8BX0 - chains A and B; structure by X-ray diffraction, 1.60 A resolution.

[Chain A]
Name: 14-3-3 protein sigma
Source organism: Homo sapiens
Reference sequence: P31947 (1433S_HUMAN); residue numbers follow UniProt; this construct covers 1-231
Amino-acid sequence (236 residues; each row starts with the number of its first residue; numbers below 1 keep their minus sign (Gly-4 is residue -4)):
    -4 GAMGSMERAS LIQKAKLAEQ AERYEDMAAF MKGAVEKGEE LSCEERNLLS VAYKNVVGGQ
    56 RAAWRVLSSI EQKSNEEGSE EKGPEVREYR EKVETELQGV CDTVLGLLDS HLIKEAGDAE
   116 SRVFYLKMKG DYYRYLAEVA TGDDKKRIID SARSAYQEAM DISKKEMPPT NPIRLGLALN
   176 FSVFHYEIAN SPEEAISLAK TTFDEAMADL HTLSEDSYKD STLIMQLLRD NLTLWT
Differences from the reference sequence: expression tag (-4 to 0)
Small-molecule neighbours: S2U (N-[3-(5-carbamimidoylthiophen-3-yl)phenyl]-2-(4-methoxyphenoxy)-2-methyl-propanamide): Glu14, Glu39, Asn42, Leu43, Val46, Phe119, Lys122, Pro167, Ile168, Gly171, Leu218, Ile219
Swiss-Prot annotation at these positions:
  - site (Interaction with phosphoserine on interacting protein): Arg56, Arg129
  - modified residue (Phosphoserine): Ser5, Ser74
From the paper describing this entry:
  - binding site for S2U: Lys122

[Chain B]
Name: ERalpha peptide
Amino-acid sequence (5 residues; row label = number of the first residue in the row):
   591 FPATV
Modified residues: Thr594 (phosphothreonine; TPO)

[Interface between chain A and chain B]
Residue-residue contacts (18):
  Arg56(A) - Thr594(B)
  Lys122(A) - Val595(B)  hydrogen bond (side chain-backbone)
  Arg129(A) - Thr594(B)
  Tyr130(A) - Thr594(B)
  Gly171(A) - Val595(B)
  Leu174(A) - Ala593(B)
  Leu174(A) - Thr594(B)
  Leu174(A) - Val595(B)  hydrophobic
  Asn175(A) - Thr594(B)
  Asn175(A) - Val595(B)  hydrogen bond (side chain-backbone)
  Val178(A) - Pro592(B)  hydrophobic
  Val178(A) - Ala593(B)
  Val178(A) - Thr594(B)
  Glu182(A) - Pro592(B)
  Leu222(A) - Val595(B)  hydrophobic
  Asn226(A) - Pro592(B)
  Asn226(A) - Ala593(B)  hydrogen bond (side chain-backbone)
  Trp230(A) - Pro592(B)  hydrophobic
Also at the interface, not in a pair above, chain A (16 interface residues in all): Lys49, Arg60, Asp126, Leu229
Also at the interface, not in a pair above, chain B (5 interface residues in all): Phe591

[In short]
Chain A and chain B form an interface of 16 and 5 residues respectively, with 3 hydrogen bonds. Among the
polar pairs are Lys122(A)-Val595(B), Asn175(A)-Val595(B) and Asn226(A)-Ala593(B). Ligands of chain A: compound
S2U. From the paper: a binding site for S2U at Lys122(A).
Here chain A is 14-3-3 protein sigma (Homo sapiens) and chain B is ERalpha peptide. Entry 8BX0
(fragment-linked stabilizer for ERa - 14-3-3 interaction (1074388)) was determined by X-ray diffraction,
deposited together with 8BWJ, 8BWX, 8BWZ, 8BX3, 8BX4, 8BXI and 24 further entries.
